7V3P - chains A and B of the 4 polymer chains in the assembly; structure by electron microscopy, 3.60 A resolution.

Chain A (and B):
Protein: Insulin-like growth factor 1 receptor
Source organism: Homo sapiens
Notes: EC 2.7.10.1; chain B of this document is another copy of the same molecule, construct and numbering; everything in this record applies to it too
UniProt: P08069 (IGF1R_HUMAN); residues -29 to 901 here correspond to UniProt positions 1-931 (UniProt number = residue number + 30)
Chain sequence (931 residues; numbered -29 to 901; the number before each row is that of its first residue; numbers below 1 keep their minus sign (Met-29 is residue -29)):
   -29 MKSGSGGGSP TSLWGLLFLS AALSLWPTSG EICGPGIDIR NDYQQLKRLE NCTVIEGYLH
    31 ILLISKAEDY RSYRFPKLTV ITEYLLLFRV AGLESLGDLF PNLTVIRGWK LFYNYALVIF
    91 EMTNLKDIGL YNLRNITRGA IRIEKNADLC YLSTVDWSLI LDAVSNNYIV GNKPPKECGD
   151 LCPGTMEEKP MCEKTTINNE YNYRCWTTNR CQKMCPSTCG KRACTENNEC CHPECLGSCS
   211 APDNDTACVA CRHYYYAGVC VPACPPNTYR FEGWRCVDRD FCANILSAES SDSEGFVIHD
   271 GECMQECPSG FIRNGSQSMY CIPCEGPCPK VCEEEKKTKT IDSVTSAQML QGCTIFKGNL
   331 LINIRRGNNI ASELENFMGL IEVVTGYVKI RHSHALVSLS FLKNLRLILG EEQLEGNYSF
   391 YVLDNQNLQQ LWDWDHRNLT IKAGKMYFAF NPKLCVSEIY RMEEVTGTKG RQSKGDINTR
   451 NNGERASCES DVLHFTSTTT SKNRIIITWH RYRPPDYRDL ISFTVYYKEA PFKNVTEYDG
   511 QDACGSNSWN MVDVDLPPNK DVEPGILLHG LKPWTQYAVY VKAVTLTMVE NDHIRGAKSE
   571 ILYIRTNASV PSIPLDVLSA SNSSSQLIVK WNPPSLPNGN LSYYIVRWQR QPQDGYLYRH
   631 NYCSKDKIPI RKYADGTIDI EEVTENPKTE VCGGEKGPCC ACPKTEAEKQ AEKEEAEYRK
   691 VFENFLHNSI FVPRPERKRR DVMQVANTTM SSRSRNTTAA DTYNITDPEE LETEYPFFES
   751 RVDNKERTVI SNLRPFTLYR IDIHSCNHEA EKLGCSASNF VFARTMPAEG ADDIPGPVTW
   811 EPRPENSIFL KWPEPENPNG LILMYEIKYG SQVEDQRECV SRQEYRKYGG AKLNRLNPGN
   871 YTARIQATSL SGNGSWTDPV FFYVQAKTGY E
Unresolved in the structure: -29 to 0, 156-160, 258-265, 294-298, 512-517, 643-669, 705-743, 898-901 (chain B: -29 to 0, 38-40, 155-161, 512-517, 643-669, 706-743, 898-901)
Disulfides: Cys3-Cys22, Cys120-Cys148, Cys152-Cys175, Cys162-Cys181, Cys185-Cys194, Cys189-Cys200, Cys201-Cys209, Cys205-Cys218, Cys221-Cys230, Cys234-Cys246, Cys252-Cys273, Cys277-Cys291, Cys302-Cys323, Cys633-Cys849, Cys776-Cys785
Covalent attachments: N-acetylglucosamine (NAG) linked to Asn21, Asn105, Asn387
Curated features (UniProtKB/Swiss-Prot):
  - glycosylation (N-linked (GlcNAc...) asparagine): Asn21, Asn72, Asn105, Asn214, Asn284, Asn387, Asn408, Asn504, Asn577, Asn592, Asn610, Asn717, Asn726, Asn734, Asn870, Asn883

Interface between chain A and chain B:
Contacting residue pairs (75):
  Arg10(A) - Ile700(B)
  Leu32(A) - Ile700(B)  hydrophobic
  Leu33(A) - Ile700(B)  hydrophobic
  Leu33(A) - Phe701(B)  hydrophobic
  Leu56(A) - Leu696(B)  hydrophobic
  Phe58(A) - His697(B)
  Phe82(A) - Phe692(B)  hydrophobic
  Phe82(A) - Phe695(B)  hydrophobic
  Phe82(A) - Leu696(B)  hydrophobic
  Phe82(A) - Ser699(B)
  Tyr83(A) - Phe692(B)  hydrophobic
  Tyr85(A) - Tyr688(B)  hydrogen bond
  Val88(A) - Phe692(B)  hydrophobic
  Phe90(A) - Glu693(B)
  Phe90(A) - Leu696(B)  hydrophobic
  Arg112(A) - Tyr688(B)  hydrogen bond (side chain-backbone)
  Arg112(A) - Phe692(B)
  Glu114(A) - Arg689(B)
  Lys115(A) - Arg689(B)
  Lys115(A) - Glu693(B)  salt bridge
  Tyr138(A) - Glu685(B)
  Tyr138(A) - Tyr688(B)
  Val140(A) - Glu685(B)
  Thr315(A) - Phe695(B)
  Arg335(A) - Glu687(B)  salt bridge
  Arg336(A) - Tyr688(B)
  Arg361(A) - Asn561(B)  hydrogen bond
  Phe420(A) - Glu454(B)
  Gly445(A) - Arg450(B)
  Asp446(A) - Arg450(B)  salt bridge
  Asn448(A) - Phe420(B)
  Arg450(A) - Leu393(B)
  Arg450(A) - Phe420(B)
  Trp519(A) - Arg336(B)
  Asn520(A) - Arg336(B)
  Asp523(A) - Arg335(B)  salt bridge
  Ser591(A) - Lys642(B)
  Tyr626(A) - Gly149(B)
  Tyr626(A) - Leu151(B)
  His630(A) - Leu151(B)
  Lys635(A) - Glu836(B)  salt bridge
  Asp636(A) - Lys637(B)
  Lys637(A) - Lys637(B)
  Ile638(A) - Leu833(B)  hydrophobic
  Pro639(A) - Lys637(B)
  Ile640(A) - Glu170(B)
  Lys642(A) - Tyr626(B)
  Cys670(A) - Cys670(B)  disulfide
  Pro673(A) - Asn520(B)
  Thr675(A) - Glu499(B)
  Tyr688(A) - Phe82(B)  hydrophobic
  Tyr688(A) - Tyr83(B)  hydrophobic
  Tyr688(A) - Arg112(B)
  Tyr688(A) - Glu114(B)
  Arg689(A) - Arg112(B)
  Phe692(A) - Phe90(B)  hydrophobic
  Phe695(A) - Leu32(B)  hydrophobic
  Phe695(A) - Leu33(B)
  Leu696(A) - Phe58(B)  hydrophobic
  Leu696(A) - Arg59(B)
  Asn698(A) - Arg10(B)  hydrogen bond
  Asn698(A) - Leu33(B)
  Ile700(A) - Leu33(B)  hydrophobic
  Ile700(A) - Arg59(B)
  Ala787(A) - Arg59(B)
  Phe790(A) - Thr93(B)
  Phe790(A) - Ala117(B)  hydrophobic
  Arg794(A) - Arg641(B)
  Arg794(A) - Lys642(B)
  Thr795(A) - Lys642(B)
  Met796(A) - Lys642(B)  hydrogen bond
  Arg865(A) - Arg865(B)  hydrogen bond (side chain-backbone)
  Arg865(A) - Asn867(B)  hydrogen bond
  Leu880(A) - Pro639(B)  hydrophobic
  Leu880(A) - Ile640(B)
Interface residues without a listed pair, chain A (60 interface residues in all): Tyr417, Met521, Leu627, Lys690, Val691, Phe766
Interface residues without a listed pair, chain B (60 interface residues in all): His30, Val88, Glu91, Tyr138, Asp312, Asp394, Arg455, Tyr497, Lys542, Ala671, Glu684, Val691, Leu866
Inter-chain disulfides: Cys670(A)-Cys670(B)

Overview:
The chain A/chain B interface involves 60 residues from each chain, with 1 disulfide bond, 7 hydrogen bonds
and 5 salt bridges. Polar pairs include Lys115(A)-Glu693(B), Arg335(A)-Glu687(B) and Asp446(A)-Arg450(B).
N-acetylglucosamine is covalently linked to Asn21(A), Asn105(A) and Asn387(A).
Chain A and chain B are both Insulin-like growth factor 1 receptor (Homo sapiens); the structure, Cryo-EM
structure of the IGF1R/insulin complex, was determined by electron microscopy.
